PDB entry 3FYU | X-ray diffraction, 2.62 A resolution | chains D and F of the 6 polymer chains in the assembly

Chain D:
Protein: Acetyl xylan esterase
Organism: Bacillus pumilus
Notes: EC 3.1.1.6
UniProt: Q9K5F2 (Q9K5F2_BACPU); residues 1-320 here correspond to UniProt positions 2-321 (UniProt number = residue number + 1)
Sequence (320 residues; each row starts with the number of its first residue):
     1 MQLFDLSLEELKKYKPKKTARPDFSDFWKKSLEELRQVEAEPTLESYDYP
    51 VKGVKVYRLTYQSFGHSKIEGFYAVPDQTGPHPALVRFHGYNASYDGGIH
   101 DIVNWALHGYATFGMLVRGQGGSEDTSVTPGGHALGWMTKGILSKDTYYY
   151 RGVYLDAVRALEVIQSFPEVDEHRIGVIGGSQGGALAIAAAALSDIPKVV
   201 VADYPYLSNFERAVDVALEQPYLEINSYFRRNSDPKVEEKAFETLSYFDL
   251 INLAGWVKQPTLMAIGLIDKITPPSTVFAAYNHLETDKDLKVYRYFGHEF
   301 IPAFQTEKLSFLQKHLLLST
Unresolved in the structure: 318-320
Modified / non-standard residues: Ser181 (o-(1,1-dihydroxyethyl)-l-serine; TIS)

Chain F:
Protein: Acetyl xylan esterase
Organism: Bacillus pumilus
Notes: EC 3.1.1.6
UniProt: Q9K5F2 (Q9K5F2_BACPU); residues 1-320 here correspond to UniProt positions 3-322 (UniProt number = residue number + 2)
Sequence (320 residues; row label = number of the first residue in the row):
     1 MQLFDLSLEELKKYKPKKTARPDFSDFWKKSLEELRQVEAEPTLESYDYP
    51 VKGVKVYRLTYQSFGHSKIEGFYAVPDQTGPHPALVRFHGYNASYDGGIH
   101 DIVNWALHGYATFGMLVRGQGGSEDTSVTPGGHALGWMTKGILSKDTYYY
   151 RGVYLDAVRALEVIQSFPEVDEHRIGVIGGSQGGALAIAAAALSDIPKVV
   201 VADYPYLSNFERAVDVALEQPYLEINSYFRRNSDPKVEEKAFETLSYFDL
   251 INLAGWVKQPTLMAIGLIDKITPPSTVFAAYNHLETDKDLKVYRYFGHEF
   301 IPAFQTEKLSFLQKHLLLST
Unresolved in the structure: 1, 318-320

How chain D and chain F interact:
Pairs across the interface - 33 pairs, chain D then chain F:
  Tyr49(D) with Leu309(F)
  Pro50(D) with Thr306(F); Leu309(F), hydrophobic; Ser310(F); Gln313(F)
  Val51(D) with His108(F); Gln313(F)
  Lys52(D) with Gln313(F)
  Tyr95(D) with Pro302(F), hydrophobic
  Asp96(D) with Pro302(F)
  His100(D) with Pro302(F), hydrogen bond (side chain-backbone); Gln305(F); Thr306(F)
  Asn104(D) with Asn104(F); His108(F), hydrogen bond
  Leu107(D) with Leu107(F); His108(F)
  His108(D) with Val51(F); Asn104(F), hydrogen bond; Leu107(F)
  Pro302(D) with Tyr95(F), hydrophobic; Asp96(F); His100(F), hydrogen bond (backbone-side chain)
  Ala303(D) with Asp96(F)
  Gln305(D) with His100(F)
  Thr306(D) with Pro50(F); His100(F)
  Leu309(D) with Tyr49(F); Pro50(F), hydrophobic
  Ser310(D) with Pro50(F)
  Gln313(D) with Pro50(F); Val51(F); Lys52(F)
Also at the interface, not in a pair above, chain D (18 interface residues in all): Phe300
Also at the interface, not in a pair above, chain F (20 interface residues in all): Val103, Phe300, Ala303, Leu317

Summary:
18 residues of chain D face 20 of chain F across their interface; the contacts include 4 hydrogen bonds. Among
the polar pairs are His100(D)-Pro302(F), Asn104(D)-His108(F) and His108(D)-Asn104(F).
Chain D is Acetyl xylan esterase and chain F is Acetyl xylan esterase, both from Bacillus pumilus; the
structure, Crystal structure of acetyl xylan esterase from Bacillus pumilus obtained in presence of D-xylose
and sodium ..., was determined by X-ray diffraction.
